3W99 - chains C and D of the 10 polymer chains in the assembly; structure by X-ray diffraction, 3.00 A resolution.

# Chain C
Name: Histone H2A type 1-B/E
From: Homo sapiens
UniProt: P04908 (H2A1B_HUMAN); residues 0-129 here correspond to UniProt positions 1-130 (UniProt number = residue number + 1)
Amino-acid sequence (133 residues; numbered -3 to 129; the number before each row is that of its first residue; numbers below 1 keep their minus sign (Gly-3 is residue -3)):
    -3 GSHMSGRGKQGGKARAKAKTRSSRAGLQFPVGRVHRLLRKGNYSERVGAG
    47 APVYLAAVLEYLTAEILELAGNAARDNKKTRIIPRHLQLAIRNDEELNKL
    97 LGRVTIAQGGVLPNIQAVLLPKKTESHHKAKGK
Disordered / not traced: -3 to 13, 119-129
Sequence notes: expression tag (-3 to -1)
Swiss-Prot annotation at these positions:
  - modified residue: Ser1 (N-acetylserine), Arg3 (Citrulline), Lys5 (N6-(2-hydroxyisobutyryl)lysine), Lys9 (N6-(2-hydroxyisobutyryl)lysine), Lys13 (N6-(beta-hydroxybutyryl)lysine), Lys36 (N6-(2-hydroxyisobutyryl)lysine), Lys74 (N6-(2-hydroxyisobutyryl)lysine), Lys75 (N6-(2-hydroxyisobutyryl)lysine), Lys95 (N6-(2-hydroxyisobutyryl)lysine), Gln104 (N5-methylglutamine), Lys118 (N6-(2-hydroxyisobutyryl)lysine), Lys119 (N6-crotonyllysine), Thr120 (Phosphothreonine), Lys125 (N6-crotonyllysine)
  - cross-link (Glycyl lysine isopeptide (Lys-Gly)): Lys13 (interchain with G-Cter in ubiquitin), Lys15 (interchain with G-Cter in ubiquitin), Lys119 (interchain with G-Cter in ubiquitin)

# Chain D
Name: Histone H2B type 1-J
From: Homo sapiens
UniProt: P06899 (H2B1J_HUMAN); residues 0-125 here correspond to UniProt positions 1-126 (UniProt number = residue number + 1)
Amino-acid sequence (129 residues; each row starts with the number of its first residue; numbers below 1 keep their minus sign (Gly-3 is residue -3)):
    -3 GSHMPEPAKSAPAPKKGSKKAVTKAQKKDGKKRKRSRKESYSIYVYKVLK
    47 QVHPDTGISSKAMGIMNSFVNDIFERIAGEASRLAHYNKRSTITSREIQT
    97 AVRLLLPGELAKHAVSEGTKAVTKYTSAK
Disordered / not traced: -3 to 29, 125
Sequence notes: expression tag (-3 to -1)
Swiss-Prot annotation at these positions:
  - modified residue: Pro1 (N-acetylproline), Glu2 (ADP-ribosyl glutamic acid), Lys5 (N6-(2-hydroxyisobutyryl)lysine), Ser6 (ADP-ribosylserine), Lys11 (N6-(beta-hydroxybutyryl)lysine), Lys12 (N6-(2-hydroxyisobutyryl)lysine), Ser14 (Phosphoserine), Lys15 (N6-acetyllysine), Lys16 (N6-(beta-hydroxybutyryl)lysine), Lys20 (N6-(2-hydroxyisobutyryl)lysine), Lys23 (N6-(2-hydroxyisobutyryl)lysine), Lys24 (N6-(2-hydroxyisobutyryl)lysine), Lys34 (N6-(2-hydroxyisobutyryl)lysine), Glu35 (PolyADP-ribosyl glutamic acid), Ser36 (Phosphoserine), Lys43 (N6-(2-hydroxyisobutyryl)lysine), Lys46 (N6-(2-hydroxyisobutyryl)lysine), Lys57 (N6,N6-dimethyllysine), Arg79 (Dimethylated arginine), Lys85 (N6,N6,N6-trimethyllysine) and 6 more in UniProt
  - glycosylation: Ser112 (O-linked (GlcNAc) serine)
  - cross-link (Glycyl lysine isopeptide (Lys-Gly)): Lys5 (interchain with G-Cter in SUMO2), Lys20 (interchain with G-Cter in SUMO2), Lys34 (interchain with G-Cter in ubiquitin), Lys120 (interchain with G-Cter in ubiquitin)

# Interface between chain C and chain D
Residue-residue contacts (112):
  Arg17(C) - Tyr121(D)
  Arg20(C) - Lys120(D)
  Arg20(C) - Tyr121(D)
  Arg20(C) - Ala124(D)
  Ala21(C) - Ala117(D)
  Ala21(C) - Lys120(D)
  Ala21(C) - Tyr121(D)  hydrophobic
  Gly22(C) - Lys120(D)
  Leu23(C) - Ala117(D)  hydrophobic
  Gln24(C) - Tyr40(D)
  Gln24(C) - Lys43(D)
  Gln24(C) - Gln47(D)
  Phe25(C) - Tyr40(D)  hydrophobic
  Phe25(C) - Val44(D)  hydrophobic
  Pro26(C) - Tyr40(D)
  Arg29(C) - Glu35(D)  salt bridge
  Arg29(C) - Ser36(D)  hydrogen bond (side chain-backbone)
  Arg29(C) - Tyr40(D)
  Val30(C) - Phe70(D)  hydrophobic
  Arg32(C) - Glu35(D)  salt bridge
  Leu33(C) - Tyr37(D)
  Leu33(C) - Phe70(D)  hydrophobic
  Leu34(C) - Phe70(D)  hydrophobic
  Leu34(C) - Ala74(D)  hydrophobic
  Tyr39(C) - Phe70(D)
  Tyr39(C) - Glu71(D)  hydrogen bond
  Tyr39(C) - Ala74(D)
  Tyr39(C) - Ser78(D)  hydrogen bond (backbone-side chain)
  Tyr39(C) - Ile89(D)  hydrophobic
  Ser40(C) - Ser87(D)
  Ser40(C) - Ile89(D)
  Glu41(C) - Ser87(D)  hydrogen bond (backbone-backbone)
  Arg42(C) - Ser87(D)  hydrogen bond (backbone-backbone)
  Arg42(C) - Thr88(D)  hydrogen bond (backbone-side chain)
  Arg42(C) - Ile89(D)  hydrogen bond (backbone-backbone)
  Val43(C) - Ile89(D)
  Gly44(C) - Thr88(D)
  Gly44(C) - Ile89(D)  hydrogen bond (backbone-backbone)
  Ala45(C) - Tyr121(D)
  Gly46(C) - Ser91(D)
  Gly46(C) - Val118(D)
  Ala47(C) - Ile89(D)
  Ala47(C) - Ser91(D)
  Ala47(C) - Ile94(D)  hydrophobic
  Val49(C) - Ala117(D)
  Val49(C) - Val118(D)  hydrophobic
  Val49(C) - Tyr121(D)  hydrophobic
  Tyr50(C) - Ser91(D)
  Tyr50(C) - Ile94(D)  hydrophobic
  Tyr50(C) - Gln95(D)  hydrogen bond
  Tyr50(C) - Val111(D)  hydrogen bond (side chain-backbone)
  Tyr50(C) - Gly114(D)
  Tyr50(C) - Thr115(D)
  Tyr50(C) - Val118(D)
  Leu51(C) - Phe70(D)  hydrophobic
  Leu51(C) - Ile73(D)  hydrophobic
  Leu51(C) - Ile94(D)  hydrophobic
  Ala53(C) - Glu113(D)
  Ala53(C) - Gly114(D)
  Ala53(C) - Ala117(D)  hydrophobic
  Leu55(C) - Val66(D)
  Leu55(C) - Ile69(D)  hydrophobic
  Leu55(C) - Phe70(D)
  Tyr57(C) - Leu106(D)
  Tyr57(C) - His109(D)
  Tyr57(C) - Ala110(D)
  Leu58(C) - Phe65(D)  hydrophobic
  Leu58(C) - Ile69(D)  hydrophobic
  Leu58(C) - Leu102(D)  hydrophobic
  Leu58(C) - Leu106(D)  hydrophobic
  Thr59(C) - Val66(D)
  Ala60(C) - Val44(D)  hydrophobic
  Glu61(C) - Leu106(D)
  Ile62(C) - Met62(D)  hydrophobic
  Ile62(C) - Phe65(D)  hydrophobic
  Leu63(C) - Val41(D)
  Leu63(C) - Val44(D)  hydrophobic
  Leu63(C) - Leu45(D)
  Leu63(C) - His49(D)
  Glu64(C) - Val48(D)
  Glu64(C) - His49(D)
  Gly67(C) - His49(D)
  Asn68(C) - His49(D)  hydrogen bond
  Arg71(C) - His49(D)
  Arg71(C) - Asp51(D)  salt bridge
  Thr76(C) - Asp51(D)
  Thr76(C) - Thr52(D)
  Thr76(C) - Gly53(D)  hydrogen bond (backbone-backbone)
  Arg77(C) - Gly53(D)
  Arg77(C) - Ser55(D)
  Ile78(C) - Leu45(D)  hydrophobic
  Ile78(C) - Thr52(D)
  Ile78(C) - Gly53(D)  hydrogen bond (backbone-backbone)
  Ile78(C) - Ile54(D)
  Ile78(C) - Ser55(D)  hydrogen bond (backbone-backbone)
  Ile78(C) - Ala58(D)
  Pro80(C) - Lys57(D)
  Pro80(C) - Ala58(D)
  Leu83(C) - Ala58(D)
  Leu83(C) - Ile61(D)  hydrophobic
  Leu83(C) - Met62(D)  hydrophobic
  Glu92(C) - Pro103(D)
  Glu92(C) - Gly104(D)
  Glu92(C) - Glu105(D)  hydrogen bond (side chain-backbone)
  Glu92(C) - Leu106(D)  hydrogen bond (side chain-backbone)
  Leu93(C) - Leu106(D)  hydrophobic
  Leu96(C) - Ile69(D)  hydrophobic
  Leu96(C) - Arg72(D)  hydrogen bond (backbone-side chain)
  Leu96(C) - Leu102(D)  hydrophobic
  Leu97(C) - Phe65(D)  hydrophobic
  Val100(C) - Arg72(D)
  Ile102(C) - Ile61(D)  hydrophobic
Also at the interface, not in a pair above, chain C (54 interface residues in all): Asn38, Val54, Ile79, Ala103, Gln104
Also at the interface, not in a pair above, chain D (56 interface residues in all): Asp68, Gly75, Thr90, Val98, Leu101

# Summary
54 residues of chain C and 56 residues of chain D are in contact; the contacts include 17 hydrogen bonds and 3
salt bridges. Polar pairs include Arg29(C)-Glu35(D), Arg32(C)-Glu35(D) and Arg71(C)-Asp51(D).
Chain C is Histone H2A type 1-B/E and chain D is Histone H2B type 1-J, both from Homo sapiens; the structure,
Crystal Structure of Human Nucleosome Core Particle lacking H4 N-terminal region, was determined by X-ray
diffraction (same publication as 3W97 and 3W98).
